Entry 7ENN (electron microscopy, 2.80 A resolution); this record covers chains H and I of the 11 polymer chains in the assembly.

== Chain H ==
Name: Histone H2B 1.1
Organism: Xenopus laevis
UniProtKB: P02281 (H2B11_XENLA); residues 1-122 here correspond to UniProt positions 5-126 (UniProt number = residue number + 4)
Sequence (122 residues; numbered 1 to 122; the number before each row is that of its first residue):
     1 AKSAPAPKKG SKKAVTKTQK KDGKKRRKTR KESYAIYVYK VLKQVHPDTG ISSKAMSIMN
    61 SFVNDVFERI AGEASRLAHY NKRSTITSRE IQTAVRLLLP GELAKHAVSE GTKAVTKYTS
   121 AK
Not modelled in the structure: 1-28, 122
Sequence notes: conflict Thr29 (Ser33 in P02281)
UniProt features mapped onto this chain:
  - modified residue: Lys2 (N6-acetyllysine), Lys9 (N6-acetyllysine), Ser11 (Phosphoserine), Lys12 (N6-acetyllysine), Lys17 (N6-acetyllysine)
  - glycosylation: Ser109 (O-linked (GlcNAc) serine)
  - cross-link: Lys117 (Glycyl lysine isopeptide (Lys-Gly) (interchain with G-Cter in ubiquitin))

== Chain I ==
Molecule: 167-nt DNA strand
Sequence (167 nucleotides; each row starts with the number of its first residue; numbers below 1 keep their minus sign (DC-9 is residue -9)):
    -9 CGCGGCCGCC CTGGAGAATC CCGGTGCCGA GGCCGCTCAA TTGGTCGTAG ACAGCTCTAG
    51 CACCGCTTAA ACGCACGTAC GCGCTGTCCC CCGCGTTTTA ACCGCCAAGG GGATTACTCC
   111 CTAGTCTCCA GGCACGTGTC AGATATATAC ATCCTGAAGC TTGTCGA
Not modelled in the structure: -9 to 1, 148-157

== How chain H and chain I interact ==
Residue-residue contacts (14; chain H residue first):
  Thr29(H) - DT104(I)  phosphate contact
  Tyr39(H) - DG21(I)  hydrogen bond to the phosphate
  Tyr39(H) - DG22(I)  phosphate contact
  Gly50(H) - DG21(I)  phosphate contact
  Ile51(H) - DA20(I)  sugar contact
  Ile51(H) - DG21(I)  phosphate contact
  Ser52(H) - DA20(I)  phosphate contact
  Ser53(H) - DA20(I)  phosphate contact
  Arg83(H) - DG40(I)  phosphate contact
  Arg83(H) - DA41(I)  salt bridge to the phosphate
  Ser84(H) - DA39(I)  hydrogen bond to the phosphate
  Ser84(H) - DG40(I)  hydrogen bond to the phosphate
  Thr85(H) - DA39(I)  phosphate contact
  Thr85(H) - DG40(I)  hydrogen bond to the phosphate
Other interface residues (no listed pair), chain H (11 interface residues in all): Arg30, Lys82
Other interface residues (no listed pair), chain I (8 interface residues in all): DC28

== In short ==
Chain H and chain I form an interface of 11 and 8 residues respectively; the contacts include 4 hydrogen bonds
and 1 salt bridge. Polar pairs include Tyr39(H)-DG21(I), Ser84(H)-DA39(I) and Ser84(H)-DG40(I).
Chain H is Histone H2B 1.1 (Xenopus laevis) and chain I is a 167-nt DNA strand; the structure, The structure
of ALC1 bound to the nucleosome, was determined by electron microscopy.
